PDB entry 6R8Z | electron microscopy, 3.90 A resolution | chains J and L of the 12 polymer chains in the assembly

[Chain J]
Molecule: Human alpha-satellite DNA (145-MER) with abasic sites at positions 97-98
Sequence (145 nucleotides; each row starts with the number of its first residue):
     1 ATCAATATCCACCTGCAGATTCTACCAAAAGTGTATTTGGAAACTGCTCC
    51 ATCAAAAGGCATGTTCAGCTGAACCAGCTGAACATGCCTTTTGAXXGAGC
   101 AGTTTCCAAATACACTTTTGGTAGAATCTGCAGGTGGATATTGAT
Modified residues: 3DR (1',2'-dideoxyribofuranose-5'-phosphate) at position 95; 3DR (1',2'-dideoxyribofuranose-5'-phosphate) at position 96

[Chain L]
Protein: DNA damage-binding protein 2
From: Homo sapiens
UniProtKB: Q92466 (DDB2_HUMAN); residue numbers follow UniProt; this construct covers 1-427
Chain sequence (431 residues; row label = number of the first residue in the row; numbers below 1 keep their minus sign (Gly-3 is residue -3)):
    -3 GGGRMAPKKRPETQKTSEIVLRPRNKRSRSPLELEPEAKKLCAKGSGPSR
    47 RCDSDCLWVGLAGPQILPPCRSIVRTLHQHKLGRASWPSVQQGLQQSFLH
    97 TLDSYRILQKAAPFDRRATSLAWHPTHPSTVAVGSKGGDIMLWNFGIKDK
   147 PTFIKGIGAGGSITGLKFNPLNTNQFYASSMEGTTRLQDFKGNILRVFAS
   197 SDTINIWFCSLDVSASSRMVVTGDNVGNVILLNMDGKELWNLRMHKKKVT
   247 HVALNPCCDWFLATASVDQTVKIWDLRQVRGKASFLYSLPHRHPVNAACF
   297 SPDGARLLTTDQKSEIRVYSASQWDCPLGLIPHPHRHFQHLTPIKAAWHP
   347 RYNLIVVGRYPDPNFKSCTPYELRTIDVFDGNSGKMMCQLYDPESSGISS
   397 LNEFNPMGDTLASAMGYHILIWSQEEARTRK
Unresolved in the structure: -3 to 66
Sequence notes: expression tag (-3 to 0)

[Interface between chain J and chain L]
Contacting residue pairs (14):
  DA94(J) - Arg112(L)  phosphate contact
  DA94(J) - His336(L)  stacking on the base
  3DR_95(J) - Arg112(L)  salt bridge to the phosphate
  3DR_95(J) - Lys132(L)  hydrogen bond to the phosphate
  3DR_95(J) - Gly154(L)  phosphate contact
  3DR_95(J) - Ala155(L)  sugar contact
  3DR_96(J) - Gln335(L)  phosphate contact
  3DR_96(J) - His336(L)  salt bridge to the phosphate
  DG97(J) - Trp203(L)  phosphate contact
  DG97(J) - Lys244(L)  salt bridge to the phosphate
  DG97(J) - Gln335(L)  base contact
  DA98(J) - Lys244(L)  salt bridge to the phosphate
  DA98(J) - Val263(L)  phosphate contact
  DG99(J) - Pro290(L)  phosphate contact
Also at the interface, not in a pair above, chain L (13 interface residues in all): Met177, Gln308, His333

[Summary]
Chain J and chain L form an interface of 6 and 13 residues respectively, with 1 hydrogen bond, 4 salt bridges
and 1 aromatic stacking contact. Among the polar pairs are 3DR_95(J)-Lys132(L), 3DR_95(J)-Arg112(L) and
3DR_96(J)-His336(L).
Here chain J is Human alpha-satellite DNA (145-MER) with abasic sites at positions 97-98 and chain L is DNA
damage-binding protein 2 (Homo sapiens). Entry 6R8Z (Cryo-EM structure of NCP_THF2(-1)-UV-DDB) was determined
by electron microscopy (same publication as 6R8Y, 6R90, 6R91, 6R92, 6R93 and 6R94).
